Entry 4V1O (electron microscopy, 9.70 A resolution (very low resolution: no residue pairs are listed; an interface is given only as per-side residue counts)); this record covers chains O and T of the 26 polymer chains in the assembly.

== Chain O ==
Molecule: Tata-box-binding protein
From: Saccharomyces cerevisiae
UniProt: P13393 (TBP_YEAST); residues 61-240 here = UniProt positions 61-240
Chain sequence (181 residues; each row starts with the number of its first residue):
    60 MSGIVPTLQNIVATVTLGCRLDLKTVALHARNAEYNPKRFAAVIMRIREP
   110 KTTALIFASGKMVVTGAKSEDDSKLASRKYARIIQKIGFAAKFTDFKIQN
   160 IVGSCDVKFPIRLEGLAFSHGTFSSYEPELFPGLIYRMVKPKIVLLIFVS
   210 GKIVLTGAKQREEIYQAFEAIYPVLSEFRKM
Unresolved in the structure: 60
Construct notes: expression tag (60)

== Chain T ==
Molecule: Template DNA
Sequence (58 nucleotides; numbered 2 to 68; 9 numbers in that range are skipped by the numbering (no residue carries them; nothing is unmodelled there); the number before each row is that of its first residue):
     2 GCGCAGTTGTGCTATGATATTT
    33 TACAACACACTATTATATACACAGCGTGCTACTGTT

== Interface between chain O and chain T ==
At this resolution (10 A) residue pairs are not listed: 23 residues of chain O and 9 of chain T lie at the interface.

== Summary ==
23 residues of chain O and 9 residues of chain T are in contact.
Chain O is Tata-box-binding protein (Saccharomyces cerevisiae) and chain T is Template DNA; the structure,
Architecture of the RNA polymerase II-Mediator core transcription initiation complex, was determined by
electron microscopy (same publication as 4V1M and 4V1N).
